PDB entry 6LXH | X-ray diffraction, 2.07 A resolution | chains B and C of the 3 polymer chains in the assembly

# Chain B (and C)
Molecule: Ser-Asp rich fibrinogen-binding, bone sialoprotein-binding protein
From: Staphylococcus aureus
Notes: chain C of this document is another copy of the same molecule, construct and numbering; everything in this record applies to it too
UniProt: Q2UWJ6 (Q2UWJ6_STAAU); residues 2-320 here correspond to UniProt positions 115-433 (UniProt number = residue number + 113)
Amino-acid sequence (319 residues; numbered 2 to 320; the number before each row is that of its first residue):
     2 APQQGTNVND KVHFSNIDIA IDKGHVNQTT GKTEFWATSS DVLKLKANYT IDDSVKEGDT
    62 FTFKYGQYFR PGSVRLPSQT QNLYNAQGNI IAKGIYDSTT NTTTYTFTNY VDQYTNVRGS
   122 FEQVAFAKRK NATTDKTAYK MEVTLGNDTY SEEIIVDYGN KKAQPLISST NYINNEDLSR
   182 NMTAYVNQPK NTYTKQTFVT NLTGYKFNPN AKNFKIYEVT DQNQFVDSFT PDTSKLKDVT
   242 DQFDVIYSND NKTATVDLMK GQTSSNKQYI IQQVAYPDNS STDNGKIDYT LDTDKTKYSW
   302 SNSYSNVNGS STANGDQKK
Disordered / not traced: 2-5, 281-282, 285, 307-320 (chain C: 2-5, 309)

# Interface between chain B and chain C
Pairs across the interface - 45 pairs, chain B then chain C:
  Asp-19(B) with Asp-242(C)
  Val-27(B) with Asp-233(C); Ser-235(C)
  Gln-29(B) with Ser-99(C); Lys-129(C); Lys-131(C)
  Thr-30(B) with Arg-71(C); Leu-77(C); Ser-99(C); Lys-131(C); Thr-231(C)
  Thr-31(B) with Asn-172(C); Tyr-173(C), hydrogen bond; Thr-231(C)
  Gly-32(B) with Pro-232(C); Thr-234(C), hydrogen bond (backbone-side chain)
  Lys-33(B) with Tyr-173(C), hydrogen bond; Asn-182(C), hydrogen bond; Thr-234(C)
  Thr-34(B) with Thr-234(C); Ser-235(C)
  Trp-37(B) with Thr-100(C)
  Lys-137(B) with Ser-99(C); Glu-177(C)
  Tyr-151(B) with Lys-213(C)
  Ser-152(B) with Asn-211(C), hydrogen bond (side chain-backbone); Lys-213(C), hydrogen bond (backbone-side chain)
  Glu-153(B) with Asn-211(C); Ala-212(C)
  Glu-154(B) with Ala-212(C), hydrogen bond (backbone-backbone); Asn-214(C), hydrogen bond; Tyr-277(C)
  Lys-162(B) with Asp-98(C), salt bridge
  Lys-163(B) with Gln-80(C), hydrogen bond; Ile-96(C)
  Ala-164(B) with Thr-105(C)
  Pro-190(B) with Lys-94(C), hydrogen bond (backbone-side chain)
  Asn-192(B) with Gly-59(C); Thr-107(C)
  Lys-296(B) with Thr-7(C); Lys-57(C); Asp-60(C), salt bridge
  Thr-297(B) with Gly-6(C); Thr-7(C)
  Tyr-299(B) with Gly-6(C), hydrogen bond (side chain-backbone)
Interface residues without a listed pair, chain B (27 interface residues in all): Asn-28, Lys-141, Asp-158, Lys-191, Thr-193
Interface residues without a listed pair, chain C (37 interface residues in all): Glu-58, Tyr-97, Thr-101, Gln-273, Val-275

# Overview
27 residues of chain B face 37 of chain C across their interface; the contacts include 11 hydrogen bonds and 2
salt bridges. Polar pairs include Lys-162(B)/Asp-98(C), Lys-296(B)/Asp-60(C) and Thr-31(B)/Tyr-173(C).
Chain B and chain C are both Ser-Asp rich fibrinogen-binding, bone sialoprotein-binding protein
(Staphylococcus aureus); the structure, Staphylococcus aureus surface protein-sdrc, was determined by X-ray
diffraction together with 6LXS from the same study.
